2MPS - chains A and B; structure by solution NMR.

Chain A:
Protein: E3 ubiquitin-protein ligase Mdm2
From: Homo sapiens
Notes: EC 6.3.2.-
UniProt: Q00987 (MDM2_HUMAN); residue numbers follow UniProt; this construct covers 3-109
Amino-acid sequence (107 residues; row label = number of the first residue in the row):
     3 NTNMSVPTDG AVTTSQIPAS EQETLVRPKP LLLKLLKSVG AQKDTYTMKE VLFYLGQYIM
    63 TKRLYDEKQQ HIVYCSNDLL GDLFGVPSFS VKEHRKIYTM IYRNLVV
UniProt features mapped onto this chain:
  - mutagenesis: Gly58 (G58A: No effect on its ability to induce apoptosis)

Chain B:
Protein: Tumor protein p73
From: Homo sapiens
UniProt: O15350 (P73_HUMAN); residues 301-316 here correspond to UniProt positions 10-25 (UniProt number = residue number - 291)
Amino-acid sequence (16 residues; numbered 301 to 316; the number before each row is that of its first residue):
   301 DGGTTFEHLW SSLEPD

Interface between chain A and chain B:
Contacting residue pairs - 31 pairs, chain A then chain B:
  Glu25(A) with Asp316(B)
  Lys51(A) with Glu314(B); Asp316(B)
  Leu54(A) with Trp310(B); Ser311(B); Leu313(B); Glu314(B)
  Leu57(A) with Trp310(B)
  Gly58(A) with Phe306(B); Trp310(B)
  Ile61(A) with Phe306(B)
  Met62(A) with Phe306(B); Glu307(B)
  Gln72(A) with Gly303(B); Thr304(B); Thr305(B); Phe306(B)
  Val75(A) with Phe306(B)
  Phe91(A) with Trp310(B)
  Val93(A) with Phe306(B); Leu309(B); Trp310(B); Leu313(B)
  Lys94(A) with Asp301(B); Thr304(B); Leu309(B)
  His96(A) with Leu313(B)
  Ile99(A) with Trp310(B); Leu313(B)
  Tyr100(A) with Leu313(B); Pro315(B)
Interface residues without a listed pair, chain A (19 interface residues in all): Val53, Tyr67, His73, Phe86
Interface residues without a listed pair, chain B (14 interface residues in all): Ser312

In short:
Chain A and chain B form an interface of 19 and 14 residues respectively. Curated annotation (UniProt) lists
one mutagenesis site on chain A.
Here chain A is E3 ubiquitin-protein ligase Mdm2 and chain B is Tumor protein p73, both from Homo sapiens.
Entry 2MPS (Structure of complex of MDM2(3-109) and P73 TAD(10-25)) was determined by solution NMR.
